PDB entry 8TDR | X-ray diffraction, 3.32 A resolution | chains A and B of the 4 polymer chains in the assembly

Chain A (and B):
Protein: DNA (cytosine-5)-methyltransferase 3A
Organism: Homo sapiens
Notes: EC 2.1.1.37, 2.1.1.-; fragment: methyltransferase domain; chain B of this document is another copy of the same molecule, construct and numbering; everything in this record applies to it too
UniProtKB: Q9Y6K1 (DNM3A_HUMAN); residues 628-912 here = UniProt positions 628-912
Chain sequence (287 residues; each row starts with the number of its first residue):
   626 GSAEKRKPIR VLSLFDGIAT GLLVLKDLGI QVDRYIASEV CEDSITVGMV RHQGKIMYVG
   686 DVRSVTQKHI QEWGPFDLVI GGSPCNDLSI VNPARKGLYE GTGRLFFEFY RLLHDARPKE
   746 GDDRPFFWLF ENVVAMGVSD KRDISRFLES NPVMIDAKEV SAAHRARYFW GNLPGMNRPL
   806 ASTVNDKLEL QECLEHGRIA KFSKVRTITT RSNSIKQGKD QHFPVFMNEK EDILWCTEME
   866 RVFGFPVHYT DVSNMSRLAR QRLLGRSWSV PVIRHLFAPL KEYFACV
Not modelled in the structure: 833-846 (chain B: 833-845)
Construct notes: expression tag (626-627)
Residues lining bound ligands: S-adenosylhomocysteine (SAH): F640, D641, G642, I643, T645, S663, E664, V665, C666, G685, D686, V687, R688, G707, S708, P709, L730, R891, S892, W893
Curated features (UniProtKB/Swiss-Prot):
  - active site: C710
  - binding site (S-adenosyl-L-methionine): D641 to T645, E664, D686 to R688, R891 to W893
  - modified residue: C710 (S-methylcysteine)
  - natural variant: L648 (L648P: In TBRS), G699 (G699D: In a patient with chronic myelomonocytic leukemia), P700 (P700L: In TBRS), F731 (deletion: In a patient with chronic myelomonocytic leukemia), R749 (R749C: In TBRS), R771 (R771Q: In TBRS; uncertain significance), V778 (V778G: In TBRS; uncertain significance), N838 (N838D: In TBRS), R882 (R882C: In TBRS and AML; R882H: In TBRS and AML; R882P: In a patient with chronic myelomonocytic leukemia), F902 (F902S: In TBRS), P904 (P904L: In TBRS)
  - mutagenesis: F732 (F732A: Loss of activity due to the incapacity to bind the regulatory subunit DNMT3L)
Reported in the primary citation:
  - conformationally variable residues (order/disorder transition): I833 to Q846
  - self-association interface (contacts with another copy of this molecule); pairs are residue here / residue on that copy: R676-E820, M674, H821
  - mutagenesis - M674T/R676K, M674T/R676K/R882H (2-fold), R676K, R676K/R882H (2-fold): increased catalytic activity
  - mutagenesis - R882H: decreased binding to DNA
  - mutagenesis - R882C, R882H: increased growth

How chain A and chain B interact:
Contacting residue pairs (34):
  T671(A) with W860(B)
  V675(A) with E820(B); H821(B); W860(B), hydrophobic
  R676(A) with H873(B)
  Q678(A) with H821(B)
  G679(A) with H821(B)
  E820(A) with V675(B)
  H821(A) with V675(B); Q678(B); G679(B)
  L859(A) with N879(B), hydrogen bond (backbone-side chain)
  W860(A) with T671(B); V675(B), hydrophobic; S878(B); N879(B)
  C861(A) with N879(B), hydrogen bond (backbone-side chain)
  T862(A) with D876(B)
  H873(A) with R676(B); H873(B); D876(B), salt bridge
  D876(A) with T862(B); H873(B), salt bridge; D876(B); R885(B), salt bridge
  V877(A) with W860(B), hydrophobic
  S878(A) with W860(B)
  N879(A) with I858(B); L859(B), hydrogen bond (side chain-backbone); W860(B); C861(B), hydrogen bond (side chain-backbone); R882(B)
  R882(A) with N879(B)
  R885(A) with D876(B), salt bridge
Interface residues without a listed pair, chain A (22 interface residues in all): M674, M852, I858, M880
Interface residues without a listed pair, chain B (20 interface residues in all): M674, V877

In short:
Chain A and chain B form an interface of 22 and 20 residues respectively, with 4 hydrogen bonds and 4 salt
bridges. Polar contacts include H873(A)-D876(B), D876(A)-R885(B) and L859(A)-N879(B). The paper reports that
M674T/R676K, M674T/R676K/R882H and R676K of chain A, among others, increase catalytic activity; conformational
variability at I833(A); 6 substitutions were tested in all.
Both chains are DNA (cytosine-5)-methyltransferase 3A (Homo sapiens). Entry 8TDR (Crystal structure of the
methyltransferase domain of DNMT3A homotetramer) was determined by X-ray diffraction, deposited together with
8TE1, 8TE3 and 8TE4.
